8CGH - chains U and B of the 5 polymer chains in the assembly; structure by electron microscopy, 2.68 A resolution.

# Chain U (and B)
Name: TAR DNA-binding protein 43
From: Homo sapiens
Notes: chain B of this document is another copy of the same molecule, construct and numbering; everything in this record applies to it too
Reference sequence: Q13148 (TADBP_HUMAN); residues 1-414 here = UniProt positions 1-414
Chain sequence (414 residues; each row starts with the number of its first residue):
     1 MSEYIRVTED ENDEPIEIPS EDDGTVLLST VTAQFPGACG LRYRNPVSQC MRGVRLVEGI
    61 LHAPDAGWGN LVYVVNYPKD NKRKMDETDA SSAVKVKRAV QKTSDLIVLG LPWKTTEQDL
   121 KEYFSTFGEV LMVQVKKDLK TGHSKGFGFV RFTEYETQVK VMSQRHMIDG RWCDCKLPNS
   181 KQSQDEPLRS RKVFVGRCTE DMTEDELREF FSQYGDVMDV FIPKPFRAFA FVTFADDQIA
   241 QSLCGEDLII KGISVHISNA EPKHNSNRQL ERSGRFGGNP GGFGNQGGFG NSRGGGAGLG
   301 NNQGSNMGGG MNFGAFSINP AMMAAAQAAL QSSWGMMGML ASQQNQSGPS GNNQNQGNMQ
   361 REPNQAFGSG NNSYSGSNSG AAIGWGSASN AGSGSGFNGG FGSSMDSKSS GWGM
Disordered / not traced: 1-280, 361-414
Curated features (UniProtKB/Swiss-Prot):
  - motif: K82 to R98 (Nuclear localization signal), I239 to I250 (Nuclear export signal)
  - modified residue: S183 (Phosphoserine), S292 (Phosphoserine), R293 (Omega-N-methylarginine)
  - cross-link (Glycyl lysine isopeptide (Lys-Gly)): K79 (interchain with G-Cter in SUMO2), K84 (interchain with G-Cter in SUMO2), K95 (interchain with G-Cter in SUMO2), K102 (interchain with G-Cter in SUMO2), K181 (interchain with G-Cter in SUMO2), K263 (interchain with G-Cter in SUMO2)
  - natural variant: D169 (D169G: In ALS10), N267 (N267S: In ALS10), G287 (G287S: In ALS10), G290 (G290A: In ALS10), G294 (G294A: In ALS10; G294V: In ALS10), G295 (G295R: In ALS10; G295S: In ALS10), G298 (G298S: In ALS10), A315 (A315T: In ALS10), A321 (A321V: In ALS10), Q331 (Q331K: In ALS10), S332 (S332N: In ALS10), G335 (G335D: In ALS10), 9 further natural variant entries in UniProt
  - mutagenesis: S48 (S48E: Complete loss of self-oligomerization), T103 to S183 (Loss of RNA-binding and reduced interaction with PPIA/CYPA), L106 to C175 (Completely abolishes RNA binding), L106 to L111 (Completely abolishes RNA binding), F147 to F149 (Highly reduces binding to RNA and DNA), V193 to I257 (Alters but does not abolish RNA binding)
Reported in the primary citation:
  - post-translational modification sites: R293

# How chain U and chain B interact
Residue-residue contacts (198; chain U residue first):
  G282(U) - G281(B)
  G282(U) - G282(B)
  F283(U) - G282(B)  hydrogen bond (backbone-backbone)
  F283(U) - F283(B)  hydrophobic
  F283(U) - G284(B)  hydrogen bond (backbone-backbone)
  G284(U) - G284(B)
  G284(U) - Q303(B)
  N285(U) - G282(B)
  N285(U) - F283(B)
  N285(U) - G284(B)  hydrogen bond (side chain-backbone)
  N285(U) - N285(B)  hydrogen bond (side chain-backbone)
  Q286(U) - N285(B)  hydrogen bond (backbone-backbone)
  Q286(U) - Q286(B)  hydrogen bond
  Q286(U) - G287(B)  hydrogen bond (backbone-backbone)
  Q286(U) - N301(B)
  Q286(U) - Q303(B)
  G287(U) - N301(B)  hydrogen bond (backbone-side chain)
  G288(U) - G288(B)
  F289(U) - G288(B)  hydrogen bond (backbone-backbone)
  F289(U) - F289(B)
  F289(U) - G290(B)  hydrogen bond (backbone-backbone)
  F289(U) - G300(B)
  F289(U) - N301(B)
  G290(U) - G290(B)
  G290(U) - G294(B)
  G290(U) - G295(B)  hydrogen bond (backbone-backbone)
  N291(U) - G288(B)  hydrogen bond (side chain-backbone)
  N291(U) - F289(B)
  N291(U) - G290(B)  hydrogen bond (side chain-backbone)
  N291(U) - N291(B)  hydrogen bond (side chain-backbone)
  S292(U) - N291(B)  hydrogen bond (backbone-backbone)
  S292(U) - S292(B)
  S292(U) - R293(B)
  R293(U) - S292(B)
  R293(U) - R293(B)  hydrogen bond (backbone-backbone)
  G294(U) - R293(B)  hydrogen bond (backbone-backbone)
  G294(U) - G295(B)
  G295(U) - G295(B)
  G296(U) - G296(B)
  G296(U) - A297(B)  hydrogen bond (backbone-backbone)
  A297(U) - A297(B)
  G298(U) - A297(B)  hydrogen bond (backbone-backbone)
  G298(U) - G298(B)
  G298(U) - L299(B)  hydrogen bond (backbone-backbone)
  L299(U) - L299(B)
  G300(U) - L299(B)  hydrogen bond (backbone-backbone)
  G300(U) - G300(B)
  G300(U) - N301(B)  hydrogen bond (backbone-backbone)
  N301(U) - N301(B)  hydrogen bond (backbone-backbone)
  N301(U) - N302(B)  hydrogen bond (backbone-backbone)
  N302(U) - N302(B)  hydrogen bond
  Q303(U) - N302(B)  hydrogen bond (backbone-backbone)
  Q303(U) - Q303(B)  hydrogen bond
  Q303(U) - G304(B)  hydrogen bond (backbone-backbone)
  Q303(U) - W334(B)  hydrogen bond
  G304(U) - G304(B)
  G304(U) - S332(B)
  G304(U) - S333(B)
  S305(U) - N302(B)
  S305(U) - S305(B)
  N306(U) - S305(B)  hydrogen bond (backbone-backbone)
  N306(U) - N306(B)  hydrogen bond
  N306(U) - M307(B)  hydrogen bond (backbone-backbone)
  N306(U) - Q331(B)  hydrogen bond (side chain-backbone)
  N306(U) - S332(B)
  M307(U) - M307(B)
  G308(U) - M307(B)  hydrogen bond (backbone-backbone)
  G308(U) - G308(B)
  G308(U) - G309(B)  hydrogen bond (backbone-backbone)
  G309(U) - G309(B)  hydrogen bond (backbone-backbone)
  G309(U) - G310(B)
  G309(U) - A326(B)
  G310(U) - G309(B)
  G310(U) - G310(B)  hydrogen bond (backbone-backbone)
  G310(U) - M311(B)  hydrogen bond (backbone-backbone)
  M311(U) - M307(B)
  M311(U) - M311(B)
  N312(U) - M311(B)  hydrogen bond (backbone-backbone)
  N312(U) - N312(B)  hydrogen bond
  N312(U) - F313(B)  hydrogen bond (backbone-backbone)
  N312(U) - M322(B)
  N312(U) - M323(B)  hydrogen bond (side chain-backbone)
  F313(U) - L299(B)  hydrophobic
  F313(U) - F313(B)
  G314(U) - F313(B)  hydrogen bond (backbone-backbone)
  G314(U) - G314(B)
  G314(U) - A315(B)  hydrogen bond (backbone-backbone)
  A315(U) - A315(B)
  F316(U) - G296(B)
  F316(U) - A315(B)  hydrogen bond (backbone-backbone)
  F316(U) - F316(B)  hydrogen bond (backbone-backbone)
  F316(U) - S317(B)
  S317(U) - F316(B)
  S317(U) - S317(B)
  S317(U) - I318(B)  hydrogen bond (backbone-backbone)
  I318(U) - I318(B)
  N319(U) - I318(B)  hydrogen bond (backbone-backbone)
  N319(U) - N319(B)  hydrogen bond
  P320(U) - I318(B)
  P320(U) - N319(B)
  P320(U) - P320(B)
  P320(U) - A321(B)  hydrogen bond (backbone-backbone)
  A321(U) - A321(B)
  M322(U) - A321(B)  hydrogen bond (backbone-backbone)
  M322(U) - M322(B)
  M322(U) - M323(B)  hydrogen bond (backbone-backbone)
  M323(U) - M323(B)
  A324(U) - M323(B)  hydrogen bond (backbone-backbone)
  A324(U) - A324(B)
  A324(U) - A325(B)  hydrogen bond (backbone-backbone)
  A325(U) - A325(B)
  A326(U) - A325(B)  hydrogen bond (backbone-backbone)
  A326(U) - A326(B)
  A326(U) - Q327(B)  hydrogen bond (backbone-backbone)
  Q327(U) - Q327(B)  hydrogen bond
  A328(U) - Q327(B)  hydrogen bond (backbone-backbone)
  A328(U) - A328(B)
  A328(U) - A329(B)  hydrogen bond (backbone-backbone)
  A329(U) - A329(B)
  L330(U) - A329(B)  hydrogen bond (backbone-backbone)
  L330(U) - L330(B)
  L330(U) - Q331(B)  hydrogen bond (backbone-backbone)
  Q331(U) - Q331(B)  hydrogen bond
  S332(U) - Q331(B)  hydrogen bond (backbone-backbone)
  S332(U) - S332(B)
  S332(U) - S333(B)
  S333(U) - S333(B)
  W334(U) - S333(B)  hydrogen bond (backbone-backbone)
  W334(U) - W334(B)
  W334(U) - G335(B)  hydrogen bond (backbone-backbone)
  G335(U) - G335(B)  hydrogen bond (backbone-backbone)
  G335(U) - M336(B)  hydrogen bond (backbone-backbone)
  M336(U) - M336(B)  hydrophobic
  M337(U) - M336(B)  hydrogen bond (backbone-backbone)
  M337(U) - M337(B)
  M337(U) - G338(B)
  G338(U) - G338(B)
  M339(U) - G338(B)  hydrogen bond (backbone-backbone)
  M339(U) - M339(B)
  M339(U) - L340(B)  hydrogen bond (backbone-backbone)
  L340(U) - L340(B)  hydrogen bond (backbone-backbone)
  L340(U) - A341(B)
  A341(U) - A341(B)
  S342(U) - A341(B)  hydrogen bond (backbone-backbone)
  S342(U) - S342(B)
  S342(U) - Q343(B)  hydrogen bond (backbone-backbone)
  Q343(U) - M336(B)
  Q343(U) - Q343(B)  hydrogen bond
  Q344(U) - Q331(B)
  Q344(U) - S333(B)
  Q344(U) - Q343(B)  hydrogen bond (backbone-backbone)
  Q344(U) - Q344(B)  hydrogen bond
  N345(U) - Q331(B)
  N345(U) - Q344(B)  hydrogen bond (backbone-backbone)
  N345(U) - N345(B)  hydrogen bond
  N345(U) - Q346(B)  hydrogen bond (backbone-backbone)
  Q346(U) - A329(B)  hydrogen bond (side chain-backbone)
  Q346(U) - L330(B)
  Q346(U) - Q331(B)
  Q346(U) - Q346(B)  hydrogen bond
  S347(U) - Q346(B)  hydrogen bond (backbone-backbone)
  S347(U) - S347(B)
  S347(U) - G348(B)  hydrogen bond (backbone-backbone)
  P349(U) - Q327(B)
  P349(U) - A328(B)
  P349(U) - P349(B)
  S350(U) - P349(B)  hydrogen bond (backbone-backbone)
  S350(U) - S350(B)
  S350(U) - G351(B)  hydrogen bond (backbone-backbone)
  G351(U) - G351(B)
  N352(U) - Q327(B)
  N352(U) - P349(B)  hydrogen bond (side chain-backbone)
  N352(U) - S350(B)
  N352(U) - G351(B)  hydrogen bond (side chain-backbone)
  N352(U) - N352(B)  hydrogen bond
  N353(U) - N352(B)  hydrogen bond (backbone-backbone)
  N353(U) - N353(B)
  N353(U) - Q354(B)  hydrogen bond (backbone-backbone)
  Q354(U) - A326(B)  hydrogen bond (side chain-backbone)
  Q354(U) - Q327(B)
  Q354(U) - Q354(B)  hydrogen bond
  N355(U) - Q354(B)  hydrogen bond (backbone-backbone)
  N355(U) - N355(B)  hydrogen bond
  N355(U) - Q356(B)  hydrogen bond (backbone-backbone)
  Q356(U) - M323(B)
  Q356(U) - A324(B)  hydrogen bond (side chain-backbone)
  Q356(U) - Q356(B)  hydrogen bond
  G357(U) - M323(B)
  G357(U) - Q356(B)
  G357(U) - G357(B)
  G357(U) - N358(B)
  N358(U) - N358(B)  hydrogen bond (backbone-side chain)
  N358(U) - M359(B)  hydrogen bond (backbone-backbone)
  M359(U) - M322(B)
  M359(U) - M323(B)  hydrophobic
  M359(U) - M359(B)
  Q360(U) - M359(B)  hydrogen bond (backbone-backbone)
  Q360(U) - Q360(B)
Also at the interface, not in a pair above, chain U (80 interface residues in all): G281, G348

# In short
The chain U/chain B interface involves 80 residues from each chain, with 100 hydrogen bonds. Among the polar
pairs are N285(U)-G284(B), N285(U)-N285(B) and Q286(U)-Q286(B). UniProt lists 15 mutagenesis sites on chain U.
From the paper: a modification site at R293(U).
Chain U and chain B are both TAR DNA-binding protein 43 (Homo sapiens); the structure, Structure of TDP-43
amyloid filament from type A FTLD-TDP (variant 3), was determined by electron microscopy (same publication as
8CG3 and 8CGG).
